PDB entry 7PP8 | X-ray diffraction, 2.65 A resolution | chains B and H of the 8 polymer chains in the assembly

[Chain B (and H)]
Protein: Esterase
Organism: uncultured bacterium
Notes: chain H of this document is another copy of the same molecule, construct and numbering; everything in this record applies to it too
Reference sequence: A0A2K8JQ66 (A0A2K8JQ66_9BACT); numbering as in UniProt (aligned over 2-409)
Sequence (429 residues; each row starts with the number of its first residue; numbers below 1 keep their minus sign (Met-18 is residue -18)):
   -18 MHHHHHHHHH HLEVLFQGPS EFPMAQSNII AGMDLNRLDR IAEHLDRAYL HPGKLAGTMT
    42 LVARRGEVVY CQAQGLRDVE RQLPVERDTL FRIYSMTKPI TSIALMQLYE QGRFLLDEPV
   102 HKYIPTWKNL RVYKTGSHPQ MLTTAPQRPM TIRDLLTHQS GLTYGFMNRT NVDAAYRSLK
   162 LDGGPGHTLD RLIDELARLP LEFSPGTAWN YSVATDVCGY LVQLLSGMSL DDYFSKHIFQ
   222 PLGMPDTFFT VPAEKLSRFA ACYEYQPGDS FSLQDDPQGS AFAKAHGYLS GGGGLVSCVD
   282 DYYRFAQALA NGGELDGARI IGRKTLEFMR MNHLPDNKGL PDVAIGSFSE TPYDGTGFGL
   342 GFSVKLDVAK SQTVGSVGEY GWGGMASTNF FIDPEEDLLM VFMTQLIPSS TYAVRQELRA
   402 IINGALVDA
Not modelled in the structure: -18 to 8, 410
Covalent attachments: methyl hydrogen (R)-hexylphosphonate (MHH) linked to Ser76
Construct notes: initiating methionine (-18); expression tag (-17 to 1); insertion (410)
Ligand contacts: methyl hydrogen (R)-hexylphosphonate (MHH): Tyr75, Lys79, Tyr145, Phe147, Asp163, Tyr192, Gly273, Gly274, Gly364, Gly365, Met366
Reported in the primary citation:
  - catalytic residues: Ser76, Met366
  - binding site for methyl hydrogen (R)-hexylphosphonate: Tyr75, Ser76, Phe147, Met366
  - catalytic residues: Lys79, Tyr192 (citing earlier work)
  - mutagenesis - F147A: decreased catalytic activity
  - mutagenesis - Y334S: increased catalytic activity (14 were hydrolysed at higher rates)
  - specificity-determining residues: Tyr334
  - specificity-determining residues: Ser193, Val194 (proposed by the authors, not directly observed)

[Interface between chain B and chain H]
Pairs across the interface (26):
  Tyr114(B) with Asn149(H); Arg150(H), hydrogen bond (side chain-backbone)
  Lys115(B) with Arg150(H); Glu331(H), salt bridge
  Thr116(B) with Met148(H); Asn149(H); Arg150(H)
  Gly117(B) with Asn149(H), hydrogen bond (backbone-backbone)
  Ser118(B) with Asn149(H), hydrogen bond; Arg158(H), hydrogen bond
  Met148(B) with Thr116(H)
  Asn149(B) with Tyr114(H); Thr116(H); Gly117(H), hydrogen bond (backbone-backbone); Ser118(H), hydrogen bond; Asn152(H), hydrogen bond (backbone-side chain)
  Arg150(B) with Tyr114(H), hydrogen bond (backbone-side chain); Lys115(H); Thr116(H); Asn152(H)
  Thr151(B) with Asn152(H)
  Asn152(B) with Asn149(H), hydrogen bond (side chain-backbone); Arg150(H); Thr151(H)
  Arg158(B) with Ser118(H), hydrogen bond
  Glu331(B) with Lys115(H), salt bridge

[Overview]
The chain B/chain H interface involves 12 residues from each chain, with 10 hydrogen bonds and 2 salt bridges.
Polar pairs include Lys115(B)-Glu331(H), Tyr114(B)-Arg150(H) and Ser118(B)-Asn149(H). Covalently linked methyl
hydrogen (R)-hexylphosphonate: at Ser76(B). From the paper: catalytic residues Ser76(B), Met366(B) and
Lys79(B) among others; F147A of chain B reduces catalytic activity.
Chain B and chain H are both Esterase (uncultured bacterium); the structure, Structure of ester-hydrolase EH7
from metagenome of marine sediments at milazzo harbor (sicily, italy) complexed with ..., was determined by
X-ray diffraction (same publication as 7PP3).
